Entry 2WVA (X-ray diffraction, 2.20 A resolution); this record covers chains V and X of the 4 polymer chains in the assembly.

[Chain V (and X)]
Protein: Pyruvate decarboxylase
Organism: Zymomonas mobilis
Notes: EC 4.1.1.1; chain X of this document is another copy of the same molecule, construct and numbering; everything in this record applies to it too
UniProtKB: P06672 (PDC_ZYMMO); residue numbers follow UniProt; this construct covers 1-568
Amino-acid sequence (568 residues; numbered 1 to 568; the number before each row is that of its first residue):
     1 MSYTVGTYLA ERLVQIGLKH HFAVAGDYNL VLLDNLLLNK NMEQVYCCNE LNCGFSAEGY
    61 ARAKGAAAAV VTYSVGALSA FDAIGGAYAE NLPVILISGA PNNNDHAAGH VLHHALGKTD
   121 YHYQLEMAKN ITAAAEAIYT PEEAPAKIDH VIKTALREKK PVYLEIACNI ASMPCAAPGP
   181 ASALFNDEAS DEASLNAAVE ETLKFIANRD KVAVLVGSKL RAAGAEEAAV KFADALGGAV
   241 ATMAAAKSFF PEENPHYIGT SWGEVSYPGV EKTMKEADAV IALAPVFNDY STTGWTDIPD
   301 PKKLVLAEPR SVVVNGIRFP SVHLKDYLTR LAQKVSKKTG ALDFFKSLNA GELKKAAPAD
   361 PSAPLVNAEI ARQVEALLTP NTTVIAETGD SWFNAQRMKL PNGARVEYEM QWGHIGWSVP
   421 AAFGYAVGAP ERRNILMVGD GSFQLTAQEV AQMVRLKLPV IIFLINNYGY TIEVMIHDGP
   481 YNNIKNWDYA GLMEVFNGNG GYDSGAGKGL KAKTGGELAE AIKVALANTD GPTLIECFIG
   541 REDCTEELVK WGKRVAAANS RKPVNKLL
Disordered / not traced: 1, 567-568 (chain X: 567-568)
Ion coordination: Mg2+: D440, N467 (together with TPU)
Small-molecule neighbours:
  - pyruvic acid (PYR), molecule 1: G26, D27, H114
  - pyruvic acid (PYR), molecule 2: Y290, T388, G413, I472, E473, I476
  - TPU (2-{1-[(4-amino-2-methylpyrimidin-5-yl)methyl]-5-methyl-1H-1,2,3-triazol-4-yl}ethyl trihydrogen diphosphate), molecule 1: V24, A25, G26, E50, T72, V75, H114
  - TPU, molecule 2: T388, G389, D390, G413, H414, I415, G439, D440, G441, S442, L445, N467, G469, Y470, T471, I472, E473
What the authors report for this chain:
  - catalytic residues: D27, H113, H114 (proposed by the authors, not directly observed)
  - mutagenesis - D27E, H113K, H113Q, H113R, H114Q, E473D (1000-fold), E473Q (4000-fold): decreased catalytic activity (citing earlier work)
  - mutagenesis - H114A: abolished catalytic activity (citing earlier work)

[Interface between chain V and chain X]
Pairs across the interface - 24 pairs, chain V then chain X:
  H106(V) - A107(X)
  A107(V) - H106(X)
  A107(V) - Y139(X)  hydrophobic
  A107(V) - T140(X)
  A108(V) - T140(X)
  G109(V) - E143(X)
  T119(V) - E143(X)  hydrogen bond
  D120(V) - H122(X)  salt bridge
  H122(V) - D120(X)  salt bridge
  H122(V) - H122(X)
  H122(V) - E126(X)  salt bridge
  E126(V) - H122(X)  salt bridge
  E126(V) - E126(X)
  Y139(V) - A107(X)  hydrophobic
  T140(V) - A107(X)
  T140(V) - A108(X)
  E143(V) - G109(X)
  E143(V) - T119(X)  hydrogen bond
  R561(V) - K566(X)  hydrogen bond (side chain-backbone)
  V564(V) - V564(X)  hydrophobic
  V564(V) - N565(X)
  V564(V) - K566(X)
  K566(V) - W295(X)
  K566(V) - R561(X)
Interface residues without a listed pair, chain V (16 interface residues in all): N103, N565
Interface residues without a listed pair, chain X (17 interface residues in all): N103

[Overview]
Chain V and chain X form an interface of 16 and 17 residues respectively; the contacts include 3 hydrogen
bonds and 4 salt bridges. Among the polar pairs are D120(V)-H122(X), H122(V)-E126(X) and T119(V)-E143(X). The
paper reports catalytic residues D27(V), H113(V) and H114(V); D27E, H113K and H113Q of chain V, among others,
reduce catalytic activity; 8 substitutions were tested in all.
Chain V and chain X are both Pyruvate decarboxylase (Zymomonas mobilis); the structure, Structural insights
into the pre-reaction state of pyruvate decarboxylase from Zymomonas mobilis, was determined by X-ray
diffraction together with 2WVG and 2WVH from the same study.
